5FT8 - chains A and Q of the 4 polymer chains in the assembly; structure by X-ray diffraction, 2.50 A resolution.

[Chain A]
Protein: Cysteine desulfurase CsdA
From: Escherichia coli K-12
Notes: EC 2.8.1.7, 3.13.1.-, 4.4.1.16
UniProt: Q46925 (CSDA_ECOLI); numbering as in UniProt (aligned over 1-401)
Sequence (403 residues; numbered -1 to 401; the number before each row is that of its first residue; numbers below 1 keep their minus sign (Gly-1 is residue -1)):
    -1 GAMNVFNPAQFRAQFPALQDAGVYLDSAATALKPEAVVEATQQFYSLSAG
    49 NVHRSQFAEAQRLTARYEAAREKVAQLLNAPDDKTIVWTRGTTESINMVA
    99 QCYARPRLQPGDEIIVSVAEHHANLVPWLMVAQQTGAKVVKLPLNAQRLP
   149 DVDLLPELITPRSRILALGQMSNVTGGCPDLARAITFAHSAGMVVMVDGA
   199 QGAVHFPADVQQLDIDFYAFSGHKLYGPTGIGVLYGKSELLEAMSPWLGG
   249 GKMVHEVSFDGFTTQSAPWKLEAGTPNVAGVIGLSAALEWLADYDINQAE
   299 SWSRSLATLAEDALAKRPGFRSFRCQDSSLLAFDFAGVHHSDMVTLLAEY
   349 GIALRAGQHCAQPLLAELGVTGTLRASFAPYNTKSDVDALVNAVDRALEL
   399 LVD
Not modelled in the structure: -1 to 0
Sequence notes: expression tag (-1 to 0)
Modified positions: Cys358 (S-mercaptocysteine; CSS)
Covalent attachments: pyridoxal phosphate (PLP) linked to Lys222
Small-molecule neighbours: pyridoxal phosphate (PLP): Gly89, Thr90, Thr91, His119, Ala121, Met169, Asn171, Asp196, Ala198, Gln199, Ser219, His221
UniProt features mapped onto this chain:
  - active site: Cys358 (Cysteine persulfide intermediate)
  - modified residue: Lys222 (N6-(pyridoxal phosphate)lysine)
  - mutagenesis: Cys100 (C100A: No loss of activity), Cys176 (C176A: No loss of activity), Cys323 (C323A: No loss of activity), Cys358 (C358A: Loss of cysteine desulfurization)

[Chain Q]
Protein: Sulfur acceptor protein CsdE
From: Escherichia coli K-12
UniProt: P0AGF2 (CSDE_ECOLI); residue numbers follow UniProt; this construct covers 1-147
Sequence (154 residues; row label = number of the first residue in the row):
     1 MTNPQFAGHPFGTTVTAETLRNTFAPLTQWEDKYRQLIMLGKQLPALPDE
    51 LKAQAKEIAGCENRVWLGYTVAENGKMHFFGDSEGRIVRGLLAVLLTAVE
   101 GKTAAELQAQSPLALFDELGLRAQLSASRSQGLNALSEAIIAATKQVKHH
   151 HHHH
Not modelled in the structure: 1-3, 152-154
Sequence notes: expression tag (148-154)
Modified positions: Cys61 (S-mercaptocysteine; CSS)
UniProt features mapped onto this chain:
  - active site: Cys61 (Cysteine persulfide intermediate)
  - modified residue: Cys61 (Cysteine persulfide)
  - mutagenesis: Cys61 (C61S: Unable to exert a stimulatory effect on the cysteine desulfurase activity of CsdA and to accept sulfur. Retains the ability to interact with CsdA)

[How chain A and chain Q interact]
Pairs across the interface - 28 pairs, chain A then chain Q:
  His337(A) - Glu62(Q)
  His337(A) - Asn63(Q)
  His337(A) - Glu84(Q)  salt bridge
  His338(A) - Glu62(Q)  hydrogen bond (side chain-backbone)
  Ser339(A) - Glu62(Q)
  Ser339(A) - Asn63(Q)
  Ser339(A) - Gln131(Q)
  Asp340(A) - Gly85(Q)
  Asp340(A) - Arg86(Q)  hydrogen bond (side chain-backbone)
  Asp340(A) - Ile87(Q)  hydrogen bond (side chain-backbone)
  Val342(A) - Glu62(Q)
  Thr343(A) - Tyr34(Q)
  Thr343(A) - Gln131(Q)
  Glu347(A) - Tyr34(Q)
  Glu347(A) - Ala127(Q)
  Tyr348(A) - Trp30(Q)  hydrophobic
  Tyr348(A) - Glu31(Q)  hydrogen bond
  Ala354(A) - Glu62(Q)
  Gly355(A) - Cys61(Q)
  Gly355(A) - Glu62(Q)
  Gln356(A) - Cys61(Q)
  Arg394(A) - Glu31(Q)  salt bridge
  Leu398(A) - Glu31(Q)
  Leu398(A) - Ile38(Q)
  Leu399(A) - Ile38(Q)  hydrophobic
  Leu399(A) - Arg86(Q)  hydrogen bond (backbone-side chain)
  Asp401(A) - Lys42(Q)  salt bridge
  Asp401(A) - Arg86(Q)  salt bridge
Interface residues without a listed pair, chain A (18 interface residues in all): Leu344, His357, Glu397
Interface residues without a listed pair, chain Q (17 interface residues in all): Arg35, Val88, Ser128

[Summary]
The interface between chain A and chain Q involves 18 residues on one side and 17 on the other; the contacts
include 5 hydrogen bonds and 4 salt bridges. Among the polar pairs are His337(A)-Glu84(Q), Arg394(A)-Glu31(Q)
and Asp401(A)-Lys42(Q). Covalently linked pyridoxal phosphate: at Lys222(A).
Here chain A is Cysteine desulfurase CsdA and chain Q is Sulfur acceptor protein CsdE, both from Escherichia
coli K-12. Entry 5FT8 (Crystal structure of the complex between the cysteine desulfurase CsdA and the
sulfur-acceptor CsdE in the ...) was determined by X-ray diffraction together with 5FT4, 5FT5 and 5FT6 from
the same study.
